4JUS - chains A and D of the 4 polymer chains in the assembly; structure by X-ray diffraction, 2.50 A resolution.

Chain A (and D):
Name: Heat shock protein beta-6
Organism: Homo sapiens
Notes: chain D of this document is another copy of the same molecule, construct and numbering; everything in this record applies to it too
UniProtKB: O14558 (HSPB6_HUMAN); residue numbers follow UniProt; this construct covers 57-160
Chain sequence (104 residues; each row starts with the number of its first residue):
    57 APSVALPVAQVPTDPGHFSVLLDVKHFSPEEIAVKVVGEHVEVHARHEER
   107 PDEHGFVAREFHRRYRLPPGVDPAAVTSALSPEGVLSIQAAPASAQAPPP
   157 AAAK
Unresolved in the structure: 57-58, 68-73, 149-160 (chain D: 57, 71-72, 147-160)
UniProt features mapped onto this chain:
  - modified residue: Q66 (Deamidated glutamine)
  - mutagenesis: V67 (V67G: No effect on homodimer-based self-association properties; no effect on chaperone activity), S134 (S134Q: Decreases heteromer formation with CRYAB)

Interface between chain A and chain D:
Residue-residue contacts - 47 pairs, chain A then chain D:
  S59(A) - V93(D)
  V60(A) - V92(D)
  A61(A) - K91(D)
  A61(A) - V92(D)
  A61(A) - V93(D)  hydrophobic
  L62(A) - K91(D)
  L62(A) - V92(D)  hydrogen bond (backbone-backbone)
  P63(A) - V90(D)
  V64(A) - V90(D)  hydrogen bond (backbone-backbone)
  V64(A) - K91(D)
  V64(A) - V92(D)  hydrophobic
  V64(A) - V132(D)
  V64(A) - T133(D)
  V64(A) - S134(D)
  A65(A) - T133(D)
  A65(A) - S134(D)  hydrogen bond (backbone-backbone)
  Q66(A) - S134(D)  hydrogen bond
  Q66(A) - A135(D)
  V67(A) - S134(D)  hydrogen bond (backbone-backbone)
  L77(A) - S143(D)
  L78(A) - L77(D)
  D79(A) - L77(D)
  P85(A) - V67(D)
  I88(A) - Q66(D)
  I88(A) - V67(D)
  I88(A) - P68(D)
  A89(A) - A65(D)  hydrophobic
  A89(A) - Q66(D)
  V90(A) - A65(D)
  V90(A) - Q66(D)  hydrogen bond (backbone-backbone)
  K91(A) - A65(D)
  V92(A) - P63(D)
  S134(A) - P68(D)
  S134(A) - T69(D)  hydrogen bond (backbone-side chain)
  A135(A) - T69(D)
  A135(A) - D70(D)
  L136(A) - T69(D)  hydrogen bond (backbone-backbone)
  L136(A) - D70(D)
  S137(A) - H73(D)
  S137(A) - S75(D)  hydrogen bond (side chain-backbone)
  E139(A) - F74(D)
  E139(A) - S75(D)  hydrogen bond (side chain-backbone)
  E139(A) - V76(D)
  V141(A) - S75(D)
  V141(A) - V76(D)  hydrophobic
  V141(A) - L77(D)  hydrophobic
  L142(A) - P68(D)  hydrophobic
Also at the interface, not in a pair above, chain A (28 interface residues in all): E86, V93, P138
Also at the interface, not in a pair above, chain D (26 interface residues in all): V64, G94, V97, L136, Q145

Summary:
28 residues of chain A and 26 residues of chain D are in contact, with 10 hydrogen bonds. Polar contacts
include Q66(A)-S134(D), S134(A)-T69(D) and S137(A)-S75(D). Curated annotation (UniProt) lists 2 mutagenesis
sites on chain A.
Both chains are Heat shock protein beta-6 (Homo sapiens). Entry 4JUS (Crystal structure of a fragment of Human
HSPB6) was determined by X-ray diffraction, deposited together with 4JUT.
